PDB entry 5A4U | X-ray diffraction, 2.00 A resolution | chains D and F of the 6 polymer chains in the assembly

== Chain D (and F) ==
Protein: Glutathione S-transferase F2
Source organism: Arabidopsis thaliana
Notes: EC 2.5.1.18; chain F of this document is another copy of the same molecule, construct and numbering; everything in this record applies to it too
UniProtKB: P46422 (GSTF2_ARATH); residue numbers follow UniProt; this construct covers 1-212
Sequence (212 residues; each row starts with the number of its first residue):
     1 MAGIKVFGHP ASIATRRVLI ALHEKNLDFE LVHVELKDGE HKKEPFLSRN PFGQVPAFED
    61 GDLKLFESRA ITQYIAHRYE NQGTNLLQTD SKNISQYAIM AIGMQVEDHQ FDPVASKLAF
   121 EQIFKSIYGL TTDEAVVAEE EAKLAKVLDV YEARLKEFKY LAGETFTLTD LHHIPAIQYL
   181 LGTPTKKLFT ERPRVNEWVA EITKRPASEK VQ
Unresolved in the structure: 1 (chain F: 1-2, 131-134)
Ligand contacts:
  - 1H-indole-3-carbaldehyde (I3A), molecule 1: Ala70, Gln73, Tyr74, His77, Tyr97
  - 1H-indole-3-carbaldehyde (I3A), molecule 2: Ile99, Met100, Ile102, Gly103, Val106, Val150, Tyr151, Arg154, Leu161, Ala162, Thr169
Reported in the primary citation:
  - binding site for 1H-indole-3-carbaldehyde: Phe52, Phe66, Gln73, His77, Tyr97, Ile99, Ile102, Val106, Val150, Tyr151, Arg154, Leu161, Thr169

== Chain D / chain F interface ==
Contacting residue pairs (24; chain D residue first):
  Leu36(D) - Ile127(F)
  His41(D) - Ser126(F)  hydrogen bond
  Lys42(D) - Ser126(F)
  Phe120(D) - Phe124(F)  hydrophobic
  Phe120(D) - Tyr128(F)  hydrophobic
  Gln122(D) - Lys37(F)
  Ile123(D) - Lys37(F)
  Phe124(D) - Tyr128(F)  hydrophobic
  Ser126(D) - His9(F)  hydrogen bond (backbone-side chain)
  Ser126(D) - Lys37(F)
  Ile127(D) - Ala11(F)
  Tyr128(D) - Ala11(F)
  Tyr128(D) - Phe120(F)  hydrophobic
  Tyr128(D) - Phe124(F)  hydrophobic
  Tyr128(D) - Ile127(F)
  Tyr128(D) - Tyr128(F)  hydrogen bond
  Gly129(D) - His9(F)
  Gly129(D) - Ala11(F)
  Gly129(D) - Ser12(F)
  Gly129(D) - Leu36(F)
  Leu130(D) - Leu36(F)
  Leu130(D) - Phe120(F)  hydrophobic
  Leu130(D) - Phe124(F)  hydrophobic
  Thr131(D) - His41(F)
Interface residues without a listed pair, chain D (14 interface residues in all): Thr132
Interface residues without a listed pair, chain F (13 interface residues in all): Ile123, Tyr179

== Summary ==
The interface between chain D and chain F involves 14 residues on one side and 13 on the other, with 3
hydrogen bonds. Polar contacts include His41(D)-Ser126(F), Ser126(D)-His9(F) and Tyr128(D)-Tyr128(F). Ligands
of chain D: 1H-indole-3-carbaldehyde. From the paper: a binding site for 1H-indole-3-carbaldehyde at Phe52(D),
Phe66(D) and Gln73(D) among others.
Both chains are Glutathione S-transferase F2 (Arabidopsis thaliana). Entry 5A4U (AtGSTF2 from Arabidopsis
thaliana in complex with indole-3-aldehyde) was determined by X-ray diffraction together with 5A4V and 5A4W
from the same study.
